8GBK - chains A and C of the 8 polymer chains in the assembly; structure by X-ray diffraction, 2.90 A resolution.

== Chain A (and C) ==
Molecule: Ssr1698 protein
From: Synechocystis sp. PCC 6803 substr. Kazusa
Notes: chain C of this document is another copy of the same molecule, construct and numbering; everything in this record applies to it too
UniProt: P73129 (P73129_SYNY3); numbering as in UniProt (aligned over 1-96)
Amino-acid sequence (103 residues; numbered 1 to 103; the number before each row is that of its first residue):
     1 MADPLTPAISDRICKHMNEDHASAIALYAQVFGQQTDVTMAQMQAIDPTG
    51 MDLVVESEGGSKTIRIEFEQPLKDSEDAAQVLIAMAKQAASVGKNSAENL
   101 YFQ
Not modelled in the structure: 1-2, 99-103 (chain C: 1-2, 98-103)
Sequence notes: engineered mutation Ala-79 (His in P73129), Ala-90 (Arg in P73129); expression tag (97-103)
Residues lining bound ligands: heme b/c (HEB): Arg-12, Ile-13, His-16, Met-17, His-21, Ala-24, Tyr-28, Ser-75, Ala-79, Leu-82, Ile-83
From the paper describing this entry:
  - binding site for heme b/c: Arg-12, His-16, His-21
  - mutagenesis - H16A/H21A, H21A: increased growth
  - mutagenesis - H16A/H21A: abolished binding to heme
  - mutagenesis - H21A: abolished binding to addition of excess zinc

== How chain A and chain C interact ==
Pairs across the interface (10; chain A residue first):
  His-16(A) / Glu-76(C)  salt bridge
  Asp-20(A) / Glu-76(C)
  Asp-20(A) / Gln-80(C)
  Asp-20(A) / Ile-83(C)
  His-21(A) / Ile-83(C)
  Glu-76(A) / His-16(C)  salt bridge
  Glu-76(A) / Glu-19(C)
  Glu-76(A) / Asp-20(C)
  Gln-80(A) / Asp-20(C)
  Ile-83(A) / His-21(C)
Other interface residues (no listed pair), chain A (7 interface residues in all): Ala-79
Other interface residues (no listed pair), chain C (8 interface residues in all): Ala-79

== Summary ==
The interface between chain A and chain C involves 7 residues on one side and 8 on the other, with 2 salt
bridges. The salt-bridged pair is His-16(A)/Glu-76(C). Chain A binds heme b/c. From the paper: a binding site
for heme b/c at Arg-12(A), His-16(A) and His-21(A); H16A/H21A and H21A of chain A increase growth.
Both chains are Ssr1698 protein (Synechocystis sp. PCC 6803 substr. Kazusa). Entry 8GBK (Dri1 hemoprotein
variant H79A-R90A with a zinc-mirror heme site) was determined by X-ray diffraction together with 8FM6, 8GDW
and 8GF4 from the same study.
